Entry 1BAR (X-ray diffraction, 2.70 A resolution); this record covers chain A.

[Chain A]
Protein: Acidic fibroblast growth factor
From: Bos taurus
UniProtKB: P03968 (FGF1_BOVIN); residues 1-140 here correspond to UniProt positions 16-155 (UniProt number = residue number + 15)
Sequence (140 residues; numbered 1 to 140; the number before each row is that of its first residue):
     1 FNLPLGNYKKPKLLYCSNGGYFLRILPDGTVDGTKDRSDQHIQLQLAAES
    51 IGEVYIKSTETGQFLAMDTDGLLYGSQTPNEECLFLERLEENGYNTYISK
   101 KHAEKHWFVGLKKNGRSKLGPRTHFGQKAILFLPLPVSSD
Unresolved in the structure: 1-10, 138-140
Differences from the reference sequence: conflict Ala-47 (Cys62 in P03968), Gly-93 (His108 in P03968)
Curated features (UniProtKB/Swiss-Prot):
  - motif: Lys-9 to Lys-12 (Nuclear localization signal)
  - binding site (heparin): Lys-9 to Leu-13, Ile-98 to Lys-101

[Overview]
UniProt lists 9 heparin-binding residues.
Chain A is Acidic fibroblast growth factor (Bos taurus); the structure, Three-dimensional structures of acidic
and basic fibroblast growth factors, was determined by X-ray diffraction (same publication as 1BAS).
